2VYU - chain A; structure by X-ray diffraction, 2.45 A resolution.

Chain A:
Name: Choline binding protein F
Organism: Streptococcus pneumoniae
UniProt: Q8DR52 (Q8DR52_STRR6); residues -26 to 311 here correspond to UniProt positions 1-338 (UniProt number = residue number + 27)
Chain sequence (338 residues; each row starts with the number of its first residue; numbers below 1 keep their minus sign (Met-26 is residue -26)):
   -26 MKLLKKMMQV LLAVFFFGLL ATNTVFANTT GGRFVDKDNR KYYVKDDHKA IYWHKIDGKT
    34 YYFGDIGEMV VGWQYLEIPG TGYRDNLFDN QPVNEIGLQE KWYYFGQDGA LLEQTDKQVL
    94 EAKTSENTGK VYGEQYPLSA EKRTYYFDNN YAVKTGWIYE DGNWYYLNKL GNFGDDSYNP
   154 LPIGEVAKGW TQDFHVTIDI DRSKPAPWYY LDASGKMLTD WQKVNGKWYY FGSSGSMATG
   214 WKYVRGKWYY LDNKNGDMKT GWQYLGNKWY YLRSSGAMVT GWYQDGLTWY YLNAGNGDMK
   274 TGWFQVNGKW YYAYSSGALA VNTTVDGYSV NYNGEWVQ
Unresolved in the structure: -26 to 0, 168-178
Ligand contacts:
  - choline ion (CHT), molecule 1: Trp130, Trp137, Tyr182, Met190, Ser207
  - choline ion (CHT), molecule 2: Trp163, Trp181, Tyr202, Met210, Asn228
  - choline ion (CHT), molecule 3: Trp194, Trp201, Tyr222, Met231, Ser248
  - choline ion (CHT), molecule 4: Trp214, Trp221, Tyr243, Met251, Asn269
  - choline ion (CHT), molecule 5: Trp235, Trp242, Tyr263, Met272, Ser289
  - choline ion (CHT), molecule 6: Trp255, Trp262, Tyr284, Leu292, Asn306
  - choline ion (CHT), molecule 7: Trp276, Trp283, Tyr301, Trp309
What the authors report for this chain:
  - conformationally variable residues (order/disorder transition): His168 to Pro178

Summary:
Chain A binds 7 copies of choline ion. The paper reports conformational variability at His168.
Chain A is Choline binding protein F (Streptococcus pneumoniae); the structure, Crystal structure of choline
binding protein F from streptococcus pneumoniae in the presence of a peptidoglycan ..., was determined by
X-ray diffraction (same publication as 2V04).
